PDB entry 9H1G | electron microscopy, 3.07 A resolution | chains D and E of the 5 polymer chains in the assembly

# Chain D (and E)
Protein: Phosphoprotein
Organism: Borna disease virus 1
Notes: chain E of this document is another copy of the same molecule, construct and numbering; everything in this record applies to it too
UniProt: P0C799 (PHOSP_BDVV); numbering as in UniProt (aligned over 1-201)
Chain sequence (217 residues; row label = number of the first residue in the row; numbers below 1 keep their minus sign (Met-15 is residue -15)):
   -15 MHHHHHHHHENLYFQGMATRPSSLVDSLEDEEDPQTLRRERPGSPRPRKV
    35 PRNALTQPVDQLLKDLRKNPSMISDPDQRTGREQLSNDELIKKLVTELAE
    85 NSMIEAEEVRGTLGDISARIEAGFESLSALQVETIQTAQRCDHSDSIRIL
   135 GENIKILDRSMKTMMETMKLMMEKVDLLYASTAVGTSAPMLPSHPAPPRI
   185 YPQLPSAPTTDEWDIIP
Not modelled in the structure: -15 to 117, 167-201
Differences from the reference sequence: initiating methionine (-15); expression tag (-14 to 0)
Swiss-Prot annotation at these positions:
  - motif: Pro29 to Arg36 (Nuclear localization signal 1), Pro181 to Thr193 (Nuclear localization signal 2)

# Interface between chain D and chain E
Pairs across the interface - 9 pairs, chain D then chain E:
  Arg124(D) with Asp126(E), salt bridge
  Ile140(D) with Asp142(E)
  Leu141(D) with Ile138(E), hydrophobic
  Ser144(D) with Lys146(E)
  Thr147(D) with Met149(E)
  Met148(D) with Met145(E), hydrophobic; Met149(E), hydrophobic
  Lys158(D) with Val159(E); Tyr163(E), hydrogen bond (backbone-side chain)
Interface residues without a listed pair, chain D (15 interface residues in all): Cys125, His127, Leu134, Asn137, Thr151, Met152, Met155, Val159
Interface residues without a listed pair, chain E (13 interface residues in all): Leu134, Lys139, Met148, Met152, Met156

# In short
The interface between chain D and chain E involves 15 residues on one side and 13 on the other, with 1
hydrogen bond and 1 salt bridge. Polar pairs include Arg124(D)-Asp126(E) and Lys158(D)-Tyr163(E).
Both chains are Phosphoprotein (Borna disease virus 1). Entry 9H1G (Structure of the borna disease virus 1
replication complex) was determined by electron microscopy.
